Entry 1SZE (X-ray diffraction, 3.00 A resolution); this record covers chains A and B.

[Chain A (and B)]
Name: Cytochrome b2, mitochondrial
Source organism: Saccharomyces cerevisiae
Notes: EC 1.1.2.3; chain B of this document is another copy of the same molecule, construct and numbering; everything in this record applies to it too
UniProtKB: P00175 (CYB2_YEAST); residues 1-511 here correspond to UniProt positions 81-591 (UniProt number = residue number + 80)
Sequence (511 residues; each row starts with the number of its first residue):
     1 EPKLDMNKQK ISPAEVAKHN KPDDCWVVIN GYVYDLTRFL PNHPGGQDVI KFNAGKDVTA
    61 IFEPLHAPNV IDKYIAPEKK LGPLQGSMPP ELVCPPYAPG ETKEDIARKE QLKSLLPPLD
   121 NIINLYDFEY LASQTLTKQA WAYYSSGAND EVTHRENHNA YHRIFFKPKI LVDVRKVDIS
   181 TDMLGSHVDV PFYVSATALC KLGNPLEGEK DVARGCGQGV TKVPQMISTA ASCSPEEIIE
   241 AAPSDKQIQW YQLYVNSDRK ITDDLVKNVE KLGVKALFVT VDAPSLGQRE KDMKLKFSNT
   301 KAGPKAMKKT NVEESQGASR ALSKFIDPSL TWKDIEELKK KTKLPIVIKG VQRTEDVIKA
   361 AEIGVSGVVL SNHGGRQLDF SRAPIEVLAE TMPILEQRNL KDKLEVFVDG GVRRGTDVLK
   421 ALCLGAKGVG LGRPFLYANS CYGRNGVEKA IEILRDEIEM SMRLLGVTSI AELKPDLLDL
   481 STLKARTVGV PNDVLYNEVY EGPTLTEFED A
Disordered / not traced: 1-99, 298-317 (chain B: 1-99, 298-320)
Construct notes: engineered mutation A230 (Leu310 in P00175)
Ligand contacts:
  - benzoyl-formic acid (173): Y143, A198, A230, Y254, L286, R289, F325, I326, H373, R376
  - FMN (flavin mononucleotide): Y143, Y144, S195, A196, T197, A198, S228, Q252, Y254, T280, K349, S371, H373, G374, R376, D409, G410, G411, R413, G430, L431, G432, R433, P434, L436
Curated features (UniProtKB/Swiss-Prot):
  - active site: H373 (Proton acceptor)
  - binding site (heme b): H43, H66, Y97, Q139, Y143, K296
  - binding site (pyruvate): Y143, Y254, H373, R376
  - binding site (FMN): S195 to A198, S228, Q252, T280, K349, D409 to R413, G432, R433

[Interface between chain A and chain B]
Pairs across the interface (111; chain A residue first):
  D120(A) - F297(B)
  N121(A) - F297(B)
  I123(A) - E290(B)
  I123(A) - K294(B)
  I123(A) - F297(B)  hydrophobic
  N124(A) - E290(B)
  D150(A) - D493(B)
  D150(A) - L495(B)
  V152(A) - P491(B)
  R155(A) - P491(B)
  R155(A) - N492(B)  hydrogen bond (side chain-backbone)
  E156(A) - P491(B)
  N159(A) - V488(B)
  H162(A) - F380(B)
  H162(A) - V488(B)
  R163(A) - V488(B)  hydrogen bond (side chain-backbone)
  I164(A) - F380(B)
  F165(A) - F380(B)
  F165(A) - S381(B)
  F165(A) - R382(B)
  F165(A) - R486(B)
  F166(A) - L378(B)  hydrophobic
  F166(A) - D379(B)
  F166(A) - F380(B)  hydrogen bond (backbone-backbone)
  F166(A) - R382(B)
  K167(A) - R353(B)
  K167(A) - E355(B)  salt bridge
  K167(A) - R382(B)
  P168(A) - Q352(B)
  P168(A) - R353(B)
  K169(A) - R353(B)
  K169(A) - D356(B)
  I170(A) - V281(B)
  I170(A) - D282(B)
  I170(A) - W332(B)
  I170(A) - G350(B)
  I170(A) - Q352(B)
  I170(A) - D356(B)  hydrogen bond (backbone-side chain)
  L171(A) - V281(B)  hydrophobic
  L171(A) - L330(B)
  L171(A) - T331(B)
  L171(A) - W332(B)  hydrophobic
  L171(A) - I335(B)  hydrophobic
  V172(A) - P328(B)
  V172(A) - L330(B)
  D173(A) - P328(B)
  D173(A) - S329(B)
  D173(A) - L330(B)
  V174(A) - P284(B)  hydrophobic
  V174(A) - P328(B)  hydrogen bond (backbone-backbone)
  R175(A) - P328(B)
  R175(A) - S329(B)
  R414(A) - N149(B)
  R414(A) - D150(B)  salt bridge
  R414(A) - E290(B)  salt bridge
  T416(A) - L378(B)
  K420(A) - F380(B)
  M460(A) - S285(B)
  M460(A) - L286(B)
  M460(A) - G287(B)
  M460(A) - Q288(B)
  M460(A) - A321(B)  hydrophobic
  R463(A) - S285(B)
  R463(A) - L322(B)
  L464(A) - D282(B)
  L464(A) - P284(B)  hydrophobic
  L464(A) - S285(B)
  L464(A) - Q377(B)
  L464(A) - L378(B)  hydrophobic
  D479(A) - R382(B)  salt bridge
  D479(A) - E386(B)
  D479(A) - R486(B)  salt bridge
  S481(A) - K484(B)  hydrogen bond
  T482(A) - K484(B)
  T482(A) - R486(B)  hydrogen bond
  A485(A) - R486(B)
  A485(A) - T487(B)
  A485(A) - V488(B)  hydrogen bond (backbone-backbone)
  R486(A) - V488(B)
  R486(A) - V490(B)
  T487(A) - T487(B)
  T487(A) - V488(B)  hydrogen bond (backbone-backbone)
  T487(A) - G489(B)  hydrogen bond (side chain-backbone)
  T487(A) - V490(B)  hydrogen bond (backbone-backbone)
  V488(A) - V490(B)  hydrophobic
  V494(A) - P503(B)
  L495(A) - P503(B)  hydrophobic
  L495(A) - T504(B)
  L495(A) - L505(B)  hydrophobic
  E498(A) - L505(B)
  V499(A) - L505(B)  hydrophobic
  L505(A) - Y126(B)
  L505(A) - D127(B)
  L505(A) - Y130(B)  hydrophobic
  T506(A) - N121(B)
  T506(A) - D127(B)  hydrogen bond (backbone-side chain)
  T506(A) - Y130(B)
  F508(A) - Q111(B)
  F508(A) - L115(B)
  F508(A) - L116(B)  hydrophobic
  F508(A) - P117(B)
  F508(A) - L131(B)  hydrophobic
  F508(A) - Q134(B)
  F508(A) - T135(B)
  E509(A) - S114(B)
  E509(A) - L115(B)  hydrogen bond (backbone-backbone)
  E509(A) - L116(B)
  E509(A) - P117(B)
  E509(A) - P118(B)
  D510(A) - L115(B)
  A511(A) - E110(B)
Also at the interface, not in a pair above, chain A (53 interface residues in all): Y126, E290, E457, S461, L465, T504, E507
Also at the interface, not in a pair above, chain B (68 interface residues in all): I122, I123, V152, E156, M293, I348, V351, V494, G502

[Summary]
53 residues of chain A face 68 of chain B across their interface; the contacts include 13 hydrogen bonds and 5
salt bridges. Polar pairs include K167(A)-E355(B), R414(A)-D150(B) and R414(A)-E290(B). Chain A binds flavin
mononucleotide and benzoyl-formic acid.
Both chains are Cytochrome b2, mitochondrial (Saccharomyces cerevisiae). Entry 1SZE (L230A mutant
flavocytochrome b2 with benzoylformate) was determined by X-ray diffraction together with 1SZF and 1SZG from
the same study.
